Entry 6TPH (solid-state NMR); this record covers chains A and B.

[Chain A]
Name: 50S ribosomal protein L7Ae
Source organism: Pyrococcus furiosus
UniProt: Q8U160 (RL7A_PYRFU); residues 2-124 here correspond to UniProt positions 1-123 (UniProt number = residue number - 1)
Amino-acid sequence (123 residues; row label = number of the first residue in the row):
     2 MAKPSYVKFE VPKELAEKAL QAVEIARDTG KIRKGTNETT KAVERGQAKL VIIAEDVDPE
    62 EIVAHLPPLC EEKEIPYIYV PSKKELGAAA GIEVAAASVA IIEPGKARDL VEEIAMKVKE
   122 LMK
Disordered / not traced: 2-3
Reported in the primary citation:
  - binding site for the 26-nt RNA strand (chain B): Gly36, Asn38, Lys84, Ile93, Ala98
  - mutagenesis - K32C, N38C, I93C: unchanged binding to the 26-nt RNA strand (chain B)

[Chain B]
Molecule: 26-nt RNA strand
Sequence (26 nucleotides; row label = number of the first residue in the row):
     1 GCUGAGCUCG AAAGAGCAAU GAUGUC
Disordered / not traced: 1, 25-26

[How chain A and chain B interact]
Contacting residue pairs - 30 pairs, chain A then chain B:
  Arg34(A) with G4(B), phosphate contact
  Lys35(A) with G4(B), sugar contact; A5(B), phosphate contact; A19(B), base contact; G21(B), base contact
  Gly36(A) with A19(B), sugar contact; U20(B), phosphate contact; G21(B), base contact
  Thr37(A) with U20(B), phosphate contact; G21(B), base contact
  Asn38(A) with G4(B), base contact; G21(B), base contact
  Glu39(A) with G4(B), sugar contact; G21(B), base contact
  Lys42(A) with U3(B), phosphate contact; G4(B), base contact
  Arg46(A) with C2(B), phosphate contact; U3(B), phosphate contact
  Val58(A) with U20(B), base contact
  Asp59(A) with U20(B), base contact
  Pro60(A) with U20(B), base contact
  Ile63(A) with U20(B), sugar contact
  Lys84(A) with U20(B), base contact
  Val95(A) with A18(B), base contact; A19(B), base contact
  Ala96(A) with A19(B), sugar contact; U20(B), phosphate contact
  Ala97(A) with A19(B), sugar contact; U20(B), phosphate contact
  Ala98(A) with U20(B), phosphate contact
Interface residues without a listed pair, chain A (19 interface residues in all): Ile93, Glu94

[In short]
19 residues of chain A face 8 of chain B across their interface. The paper reports a binding site for the
26-nt RNA strand (chain B) at Gly36(A), Asn38(A) and Lys84(A) among others; K32C, N38C and I93C of chain A
leave binding to the 26-nt RNA strand (chain B) unchanged.
Here chain A is 50S ribosomal protein L7Ae (Pyrococcus furiosus) and chain B is a 26-nt RNA strand. Entry 6TPH
(Structure of a protein-RNA complex by ssNMR) was determined by solid-state NMR.
